PDB entry 3KBT | X-ray diffraction, 2.75 A resolution | chains A and D

# Chain A
Protein: Spectrin beta chain, erythrocyte
Organism: Homo sapiens
UniProtKB: P11277 (SPTB1_HUMAN); numbering as in UniProt (aligned over 1583-1906)
Chain sequence (326 residues; each row starts with the number of its first residue):
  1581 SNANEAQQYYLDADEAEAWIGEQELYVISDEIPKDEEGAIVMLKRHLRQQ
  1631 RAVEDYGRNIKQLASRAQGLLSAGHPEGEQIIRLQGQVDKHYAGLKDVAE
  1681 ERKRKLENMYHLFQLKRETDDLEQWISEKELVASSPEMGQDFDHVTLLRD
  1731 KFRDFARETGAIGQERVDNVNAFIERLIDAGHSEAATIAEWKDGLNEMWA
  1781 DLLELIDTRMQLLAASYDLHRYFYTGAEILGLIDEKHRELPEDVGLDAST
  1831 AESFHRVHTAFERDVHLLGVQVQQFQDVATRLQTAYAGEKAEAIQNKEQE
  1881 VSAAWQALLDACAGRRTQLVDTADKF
Not modelled in the structure: 1581-1584, 1820-1840, 1890-1906
Differences from the reference sequence: expression tag (1581-1582)
Reported in the primary citation:
  - mutagenesis - D1773A (Kd 20nM): unchanged binding to Ankyrin-1 (chain D)
  - disease-associated variants - R1684C (Kd 5nM), A1884V (Kd 15nM): unchanged binding to Ankyrin-1 (chain D)
  - disease-associated variants - R1684C (Tm change -7 degC): decreased stability

# Chain D
Protein: Ankyrin-1
Organism: Homo sapiens
UniProtKB: P16157 (ANK1_HUMAN); residue numbers follow UniProt; this construct covers 911-1068
Chain sequence (161 residues; each row starts with the number of its first residue):
   908 SNATGFLVSFMVDARGGSMRGSRHNGLRVVIPPRTCAAPTRITCRLVKPQ
   958 KLSTPPPLAEEEGLASRIIALGPTGAQFLSPVIVEIPHFASHGRGDRELV
  1008 VLRSENGSVWKEHRSRYGESYLDQILNGMDEELGSLEELEKKRVCRIITT
  1058 DFPLYFVIMSR
Not modelled in the structure: 908-909, 998-1002, 1022-1024
Differences from the reference sequence: expression tag (908-910)
Curated features (UniProtKB/Swiss-Prot):
  - modified residue: Thr961 (Phosphothreonine)
  - natural variant: Ile1054 (I1054T: In SPH1)
Reported in the primary citation:
  - disease-associated variants - A945P: abolished expression

# Interface between chain A and chain D
Pairs across the interface (34; chain A residue first):
  Glu1710(A) - Arg952(D)  salt bridge
  Ala1713(A) - Arg948(D)  hydrogen bond (backbone-side chain)
  Ser1714(A) - Arg948(D)
  Glu1777(A) - Arg930(D)  hydrogen bond (backbone-side chain)
  Ala1780(A) - Leu914(D)  hydrophobic
  Asp1781(A) - Leu914(D)
  Asp1781(A) - Val915(D)
  Asp1781(A) - Arg930(D)  salt bridge
  Glu1784(A) - Leu914(D)  hydrogen bond (side chain-backbone)
  Glu1784(A) - Val915(D)  hydrogen bond (side chain-backbone)
  Glu1784(A) - Ser916(D)  hydrogen bond (side chain-backbone)
  Leu1785(A) - Val915(D)  hydrophobic
  Leu1785(A) - Arg948(D)  hydrogen bond (backbone-side chain)
  Leu1785(A) - Arg952(D)
  Thr1788(A) - Ser916(D)  hydrogen bond
  Thr1788(A) - Phe917(D)
  Thr1788(A) - Met918(D)
  Thr1788(A) - Arg948(D)  hydrogen bond
  Arg1789(A) - Arg948(D)
  Gln1791(A) - Met918(D)
  Leu1792(A) - Met918(D)  hydrophobic
  Leu1792(A) - Pro946(D)
  Leu1792(A) - Arg948(D)
  Ala1795(A) - Pro946(D)  hydrophobic
  Thr1864(A) - Arg922(D)
  Ala1865(A) - Asp920(D)
  Ala1865(A) - Ala921(D)  hydrogen bond (backbone-backbone)
  Ala1865(A) - Pro946(D)
  Tyr1866(A) - Ala921(D)
  Tyr1866(A) - Ala944(D)
  Tyr1866(A) - Ala945(D)  hydrophobic
  Tyr1866(A) - Pro946(D)
  Ala1867(A) - Ala921(D)  hydrophobic
  Ala1867(A) - Ala944(D)  hydrogen bond (backbone-backbone)
Also at the interface, not in a pair above, chain A (18 interface residues in all): Lys1870
Also at the interface, not in a pair above, chain D (16 interface residues in all): Phe913, Thr950
The authors on this interface:
  - residue pairs: Asp1781(A)-Arg930(D), Tyr1866(A)-Pro946(D)
  - interface residues, chain A: Ala1865(A)
  - hot spots on chain A (mutagenesis) - E1784A (Kd 1muM), A1865P (KD 60nM): decreased binding to Ankyrin-1 (chain D)
  - interface residues, chain D: Asp920(D), Ala921(D), Arg922(D), Ala945(D), Pro946(D)
  - hot spots on chain D (mutagenesis) - A921T (Kd 100nM), A921Y (Kd 300nM): decreased binding to Spectrin beta chain, erythrocyte (chain A)

# In short
The interface between chain A and chain D involves 18 residues on one side and 16 on the other; the contacts
include 10 hydrogen bonds and 2 salt bridges. Polar pairs include Glu1710(A)-Arg952(D), Asp1781(A)-Arg930(D)
and Ala1713(A)-Arg948(D). The authors report contacts between Asp1781(A) and Arg930(D) and Tyr1866(A) and
Pro946(D). From the paper: E1784A and A1865P of chain A reduce binding to Ankyrin-1 (chain D); interface
residues Ala1865(A) and Asp920(D) among others; 8 substitutions were tested in all.
Here chain A is Spectrin beta chain, erythrocyte and chain D is Ankyrin-1, both from Homo sapiens. Entry 3KBT
(Crystal structure of the ankyrin binding domain of human erythroid beta spectrin (repeats 13-15) in complex
...) was determined by X-ray diffraction.
